PDB entry 2IFG | X-ray diffraction, 3.40 A resolution | chains B and F of the 4 polymer chains in the assembly

Chain B:
Name: High affinity nerve growth factor receptor
Organism: Homo sapiens
Notes: EC 2.7.10.1
UniProtKB: P04629 (NTRK1_HUMAN); residue numbers follow UniProt; this construct covers 36-382
Sequence (347 residues; row label = number of the first residue in the row):
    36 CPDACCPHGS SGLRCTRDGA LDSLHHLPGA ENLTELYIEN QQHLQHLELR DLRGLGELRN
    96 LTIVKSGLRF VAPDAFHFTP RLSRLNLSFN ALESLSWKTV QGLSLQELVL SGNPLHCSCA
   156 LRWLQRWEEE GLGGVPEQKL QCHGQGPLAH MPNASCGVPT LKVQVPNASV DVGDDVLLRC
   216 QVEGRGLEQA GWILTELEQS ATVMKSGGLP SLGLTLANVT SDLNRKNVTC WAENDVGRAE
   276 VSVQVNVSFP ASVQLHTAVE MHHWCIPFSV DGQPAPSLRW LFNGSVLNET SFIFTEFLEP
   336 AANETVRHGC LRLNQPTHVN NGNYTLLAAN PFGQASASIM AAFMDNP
UniProt features mapped onto this chain:
  - glycosylation (N-linked (GlcNAc...) asparagine): Asn67, Asn95, Asn121, Asn188, Asn202, Asn253, Asn262, Asn281, Asn318, Asn323, Asn338, Asn358
  - natural variant: Leu93 (L93P: In CIPA), Ala107 (A107V: In an ovarian serous carcinoma sample), Ala110 (A110D: In CIPA), Leu213 (L213P: In CIPA), Tyr359 (Y359C: In CIPA)
Cystine bridges: Cys36-Cys41, Cys40-Cys50, Cys152-Cys177, Cys154-Cys191, Cys215-Cys265, Cys300-Cys345
Covalent attachments: glycan linked to Asn95, Asn121, Asn188, Asn281; N-acetylglucosamine (NAG) linked to Asn262, Asn358
Reported in the primary citation:
  - post-translational modification sites: Asn95, Asn121, Asn188, Asn262, Asn281, Asn358
  - binding site for N-acetylglucosamine: Asn95, Arg157, Asn188, Asn281

Chain F:
Name: Beta-nerve growth factor
Organism: Homo sapiens
UniProtKB: P01138 (NGF_HUMAN); residues 1-120 here correspond to UniProt positions 122-241 (UniProt number = residue number + 121)
Sequence (120 residues; row label = number of the first residue in the row):
     1 SSSHPIFHRG EFSVCDSVSV WVGDKTTATD IKGKEVMVLG EVNINNSVFK QYFFETKCRD
    61 PNPVDSGCRG IDSKHWNSYC TTTHTFVKAL TMDGKQAAWR FIRIDTACVC VLSRKAVRRA
Disordered / not traced: 1, 61-66, 117-120
UniProt features mapped onto this chain:
  - binding site (a 1-acyl-sn-glycero-3-phospho-(1D-myo-inositol)): Tyr52, Lys88
  - binding site (a 1-acyl-sn-glycero-3-phospho-L-serine): Lys88
Cystine bridges: Cys15-Cys80, Cys58-Cys108, Cys68-Cys110

Interface between chain B and chain F:
Residue-residue contacts (29):
  His291(B) with His4(F)
  Val294(B) with Phe7(F), hydrophobic
  Glu295(B) with Ser17(F); Arg59(F), salt bridge
  Met296(B) with Ile6(F), hydrophobic; Glu11(F); Phe12(F), hydrophobic; Ser13(F), hydrogen bond (backbone-side chain)
  His297(B) with Glu11(F), hydrogen bond (backbone-backbone); Phe12(F); Ser13(F), hydrogen bond (backbone-side chain)
  Pro302(B) with His4(F)
  Phe303(B) with His4(F), hydrogen bond (backbone-side chain)
  Ser304(B) with His4(F), hydrogen bond
  Leu333(B) with Pro5(F), hydrophobic; Ile6(F); Arg9(F)
  Glu334(B) with Arg9(F), hydrogen bond (backbone-side chain)
  His343(B) with His4(F); Pro5(F)
  Gly344(B) with His4(F)
  Cys345(B) with Ile6(F), hydrophobic
  Arg347(B) with Glu11(F), salt bridge
  Thr352(B) with Phe54(F)
  His353(B) with Trp21(F), hydrogen bond
  Met379(B) with Ser19(F); Trp21(F); Phe54(F), hydrophobic
  Pro382(B) with Tyr52(F), hydrogen bond (backbone-side chain)
Interface residues without a listed pair, chain B (20 interface residues in all): Cys300, Asp380
Interface residues without a listed pair, chain F (16 interface residues in all): Gly10, Val20

Summary:
The interface between chain B and chain F involves 20 residues on one side and 16 on the other, with 8
hydrogen bonds and 2 salt bridges. Polar pairs include Glu295(B)-Arg59(F), Arg347(B)-Glu11(F) and
Met296(B)-Ser13(F). The paper reports a binding site for N-acetylglucosamine at Asn95(B), Arg157(B) and
Asn188(B) among others; modification sites Asn95(B), Asn121(B) and Asn188(B) among others.
Chain B is High affinity nerve growth factor receptor and chain F is Beta-nerve growth factor, both from Homo
sapiens; the structure, Structure of the extracellular segment of human TRKA in complex with nerve growth
factor, was determined by X-ray diffraction.
